Entry 6V4J (electron microscopy, 2.97 A resolution); this record covers chains A and B of the 8 polymer chains in the assembly.

# Chain A (and B)
Molecule: Trk system potassium uptake protein TrkH
Source organism: Vibrio parahaemolyticus serotype O3:K6 (strain RIMD 2210633)
Notes: chain B of this document is another copy of the same molecule, construct and numbering; everything in this record applies to it too
Reference sequence: Q87TN7 (TRKH_VIBPA); numbering as in UniProt (aligned over 1-485)
Amino-acid sequence (485 residues; numbered 1 to 485; the number before each row is that of its first residue):
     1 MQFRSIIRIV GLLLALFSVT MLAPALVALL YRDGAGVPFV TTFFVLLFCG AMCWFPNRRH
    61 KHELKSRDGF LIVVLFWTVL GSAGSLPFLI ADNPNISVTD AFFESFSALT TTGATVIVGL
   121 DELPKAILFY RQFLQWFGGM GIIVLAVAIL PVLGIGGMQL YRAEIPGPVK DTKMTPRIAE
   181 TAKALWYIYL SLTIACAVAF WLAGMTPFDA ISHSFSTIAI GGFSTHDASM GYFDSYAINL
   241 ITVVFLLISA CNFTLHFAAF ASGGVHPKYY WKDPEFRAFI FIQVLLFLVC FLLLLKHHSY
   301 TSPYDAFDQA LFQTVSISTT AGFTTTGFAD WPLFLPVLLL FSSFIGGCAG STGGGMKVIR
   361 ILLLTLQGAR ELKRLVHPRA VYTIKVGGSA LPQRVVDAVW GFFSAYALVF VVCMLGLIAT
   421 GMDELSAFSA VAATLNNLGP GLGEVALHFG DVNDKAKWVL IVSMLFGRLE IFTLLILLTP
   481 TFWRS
Unresolved in the structure: 30-36, 62-67, 92, 122, 157-177, 484-485 (chain B: 29-35, 63-67, 90-93, 118-122, 154-177, 271-274, 484-485)
Disulfide bonds: C251-C348
Curated features (UniProtKB/Swiss-Prot):
  - region: T110 to T115 (Selectivity filter part 1), A219 to S224 (Selectivity filter part 2), T319 to T324 (Selectivity filter part 3), N436 to G441 (Selectivity filter part 4)
  - binding site (K(+)): T111, T112, I220, G221, T320, A321, N437, L438
  - mutagenesis: R468 (R468A: Significant increase in the rate of potassium ion flux)
Reported in the primary citation:
  - conformationally variable residues: S389

# Interface between chain A and chain B
Contacting residue pairs (21; chain A residue first):
  F334(A) with L415(B)
  F341(A) with L415(B), hydrophobic
  L364(A) with S404(B)
  E371(A) with D397(B); A398(B)
  R374(A) with D397(B)
  P378(A) with R394(B), hydrogen bond (backbone-side chain)
  A380(A) with R394(B)
  R394(A) with P378(B), hydrogen bond (side chain-backbone); A380(B), hydrogen bond (side chain-backbone)
  D397(A) with E371(B)
  A398(A) with E371(B), hydrogen bond (backbone-side chain)
  W400(A) with W400(B)
  L415(A) with F341(B), hydrophobic
  A419(A) with F334(B), hydrophobic
  E424(A) with L425(B)
  L425(A) with E424(B)
  F428(A) with F428(B), hydrophobic
  E444(A) with E424(B)
  I476(A) with V376(B), hydrophobic
  T479(A) with L372(B)
Other interface residues (no listed pair), chain A (25 interface residues in all): F70, L372, L375, V376, S404, M414
Other interface residues (no listed pair), chain B (27 interface residues in all): F70, L364, R374, L375, R379, Q393, M414, I418, A419, I476, T479

# Summary
Chain A and chain B form an interface of 25 and 27 residues respectively; the contacts include 4 hydrogen
bonds. Polar pairs include P378(A)-R394(B), R394(A)-A380(B) and A398(A)-E371(B). From UniProt: 8 K+-binding
residues and one mutagenesis site on chain A. The paper reports conformational variability at S389(A).
Chain A and chain B are both Trk system potassium uptake protein TrkH (Vibrio parahaemolyticus serotype O3:K6
(strain RIMD 2210633)); the structure, Structure of TrkH-TrkA in complex with ATP, was determined by electron
microscopy together with 6V4K and 6V4L from the same study.
